Entry 6VZG (electron microscopy, 4.20 A resolution (low resolution: residue-level contacts below are approximate; hydrogen-bond / salt-bridge calls are withheld)); this record covers chains M and N of the 4 polymer chains in the assembly.

# Chain M
Molecule: Actin-like protein ARP9
Organism: Saccharomyces cerevisiae
UniProt: Q05123 (ARP9_YEAST); numbering as in UniProt (aligned over 1-467)
Amino-acid sequence (467 residues; numbered 1 to 467; the number before each row is that of its first residue):
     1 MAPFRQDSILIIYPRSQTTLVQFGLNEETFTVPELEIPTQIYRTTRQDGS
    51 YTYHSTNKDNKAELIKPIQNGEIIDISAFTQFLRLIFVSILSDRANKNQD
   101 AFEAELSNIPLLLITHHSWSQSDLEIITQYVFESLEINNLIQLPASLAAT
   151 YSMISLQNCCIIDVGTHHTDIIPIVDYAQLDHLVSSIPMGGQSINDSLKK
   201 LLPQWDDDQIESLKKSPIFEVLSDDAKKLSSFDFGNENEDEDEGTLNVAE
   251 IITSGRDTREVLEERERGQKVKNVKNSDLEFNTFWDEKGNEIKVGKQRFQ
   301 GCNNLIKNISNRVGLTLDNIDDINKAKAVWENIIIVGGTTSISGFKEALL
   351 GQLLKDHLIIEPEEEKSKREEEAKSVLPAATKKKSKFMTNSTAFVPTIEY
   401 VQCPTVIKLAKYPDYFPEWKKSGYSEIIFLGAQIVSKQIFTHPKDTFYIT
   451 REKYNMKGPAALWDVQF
Unresolved in the structure: 1-2, 224-274, 376-393

# Chain N
Molecule: Regulator of Ty1 transposition protein 102
Organism: Saccharomyces cerevisiae (strain ATCC 204508 / S288c)
UniProt: P53330 (RT102_YEAST); numbering as in UniProt (aligned over 1-157)
Amino-acid sequence (157 residues; numbered 1 to 157; the number before each row is that of its first residue):
     1 MDPQTLITKANKVSYYGNPTSKESWRYDWYQPSKVSSNVQQPQQQLGDME
    51 NNLEKYPFRYKTWLRNQEDEKNLQRESCEDILDLKEFDRRILKKSLMTSH
   101 TKGDTSKATGAPSANQGDEALSVDDIRGAVGNSEAIPGLSAGVNNDNTKE
   151 SKDVKMN
Unresolved in the structure: 13-21, 35-53, 69-75, 91-157

# Chain M / chain N interface
Contacting residue pairs (69; chain M residue first):
  Leu-20(M) with Arg-89(N)
  Val-32(M) with Arg-89(N)
  Pro-33(M) with Arg-89(N)
  Glu-34(M) with Phe-87(N); Asp-88(N); Arg-89(N); Arg-90(N)
  Leu-35(M) with Phe-87(N); Asp-88(N)
  Glu-36(M) with Phe-87(N); Arg-89(N)
  Ile-37(M) with Leu-82(N); Phe-87(N)
  Pro-38(M) with Phe-87(N)
  Arg-46(M) with Glu-76(N)
  Tyr-51(M) with Glu-76(N)
  Thr-52(M) with Glu-76(N)
  Tyr-53(M) with Ser-77(N); Cys-78(N); Glu-79(N)
  His-54(M) with Cys-78(N)
  Ser-55(M) with Asp-80(N)
  Gln-81(M) with Glu-76(N); Ser-77(N); Cys-78(N)
  Arg-84(M) with Gln-4(N); Ser-77(N); Cys-78(N)
  Leu-85(M) with Cys-78(N); Asp-80(N); Leu-82(N)
  Val-88(M) with Pro-3(N); Ile-7(N)
  Ser-89(M) with Ile-81(N); Leu-82(N); Leu-84(N)
  Ile-90(M) with Leu-84(N)
  Leu-91(M) with Leu-6(N)
  Ser-92(M) with Leu-6(N); Ile-81(N)
  Asp-93(M) with Leu-84(N)
  Ala-95(M) with Met-1(N)
  Asn-96(M) with Met-1(N)
  Phe-102(M) with Leu-6(N); Lys-9(N); Ala-10(N)
  Leu-106(M) with Ala-10(N); Asn-11(N)
  Ser-107(M) with Asn-11(N)
  Asn-108(M) with Asn-11(N)
  Ile-109(M) with Asn-11(N)
  Glu-125(M) with Trp-63(N)
  Glu-133(M) with Ser-24(N); Trp-25(N)
  Ser-134(M) with Ile-7(N)
  Leu-135(M) with Ile-7(N)
  Glu-136(M) with Asn-11(N); Lys-12(N)
  Ile-137(M) with Asn-11(N)
  Asn-138(M) with Asn-11(N)
  Glu-426(M) with Arg-89(N)
  Arg-451(M) with Lys-22(N)
  Tyr-454(M) with Trp-25(N)
  Asn-455(M) with Lys-22(N); Glu-23(N); Trp-25(N)
  Lys-457(M) with Trp-25(N)
  Gly-458(M) with Trp-25(N)
  Pro-459(M) with Trp-63(N)
Other interface residues (no listed pair), chain M (48 interface residues in all): Thr-56, Ile-126, Gln-129, Met-456

# In short
48 residues of chain M face 26 of chain N across their interface.
Chain M is Actin-like protein ARP9 (Saccharomyces cerevisiae) and chain N is Regulator of Ty1 transposition
protein 102 (Saccharomyces cerevisiae (strain ATCC 204508 / S288c)); the structure, Cryo-EM structure of
Sth1-Arp7-Arp9-Rtt102, was determined by electron microscopy together with 6VZ4 from the same study.
